PDB entry 6MKD | X-ray diffraction, 3.20 A resolution | chains C and D of the 4 polymer chains in the assembly

== Chain C ==
Molecule: H-2 class II histocompatibility antigen, A-B alpha chain
From: Mus musculus
UniProtKB: P14434 (HA2B_MOUSE); residues 0-178 here correspond to UniProt positions 27-205 (UniProt number = residue number + 27)
Sequence (179 residues; numbered 0 to 178; the number before each row is that of its first residue; numbering starts at 0):
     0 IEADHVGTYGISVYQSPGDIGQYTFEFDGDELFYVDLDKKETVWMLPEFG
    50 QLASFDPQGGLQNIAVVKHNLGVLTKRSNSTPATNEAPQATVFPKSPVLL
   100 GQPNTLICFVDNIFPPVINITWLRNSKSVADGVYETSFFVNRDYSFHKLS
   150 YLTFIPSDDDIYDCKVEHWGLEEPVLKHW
Disordered / not traced: 102-103, 121-123, 130-131, 153, 158-161, 178
Disulfide bonds: Cys107-Cys163
UniProt features mapped onto this chain:
  - glycosylation: Asn118 (N-linked (GlcNAc...) asparagine)

== Chain D ==
Molecule: Padi4 (92-105) peptide and MHC Class II I-Ab beta chain, H-2 class II histocompatibility antigen, A beta chain
From: Mus musculus
Notes: EC 3.5.3.15
UniProtKB: chimeric construct of Q9Z183, P14483: residues -26 to -14 from Q9Z183 (PADI4_MOUSE) positions 93-105 (UniProt number = residue number + 119); residues 3-191 from P14483 positions 30-218 (UniProt number = residue number + 27)
Sequence (217 residues; each row starts with the number of its first residue; note: 1 number in that range is skipped by the numbering (no residue carries it; nothing is unmodelled there); numbers below 1 keep their minus sign (Arg-26 is residue -26)):
   -26 RVSYYGPKTSPVQ
   -12 GGGGSLVPRGSGGGGSERHFVYQFMGECYFTNGTQRIRYVTRYIYNREEY
    38 VRYDSDVGEHRAVTELGRPDAEYWNSQPEILERTRAELDTVCRHNYEGPE
    88 THTSLRRLEQPNVVISLSRTEALNHHNTLVCSVTDFYPAKIKVRWFRNGQ
   138 EETVGVSSTQLIRNGDWTFQVLVMLEMTPRRGEVYTCHVEHPSLKSPITV
   188 EWRA
Disordered / not traced: -12 to 3
Disulfide bonds: Cys15-Cys79, Cys118-Cys174
Construct notes: linker (-12 to 2)
UniProt features mapped onto this chain:
  - region: Arg190, Ala191 (Connecting peptide)
  - glycosylation: Asn19 (N-linked (GlcNAc...) asparagine)

== Chain C / chain D interface ==
Contacting residue pairs (143; chain C residue first):
  Ile0(C) with Tyr16(D); Arg25(D); Arg29(D)
  Ala2(C) with Tyr16(D), hydrophobic; Phe17(D); Thr18(D)
  Asp3(C) with Phe17(D), hydrogen bond (backbone-backbone); Thr18(D); Asn19(D), hydrogen bond (side chain-backbone)
  His4(C) with Cys15(D); Tyr16(D); Phe17(D), hydrogen bond (backbone-backbone); Leu92(D)
  Val5(C) with Cys15(D); Tyr16(D), hydrophobic
  Gly6(C) with Gly13(D); Glu14(D); Cys15(D), hydrogen bond (backbone-backbone); Phe17(D)
  Thr7(C) with Met12(D); Gly13(D)
  Tyr8(C) with Pro-20(D); Gly13(D), hydrogen bond (backbone-backbone); Cys15(D), hydrophobic; Asn82(D); Glu87(D), hydrogen bond
  Gly9(C) with Pro-20(D); Phe11(D); Met12(D)
  Ile10(C) with Phe11(D)
  Ser11(C) with Gln10(D); Phe11(D), hydrogen bond (backbone-backbone)
  Val12(C) with Tyr9(D); Gln10(D)
  Tyr13(C) with Phe7(D); Val8(D); Tyr9(D), hydrogen bond (backbone-backbone)
  Gln14(C) with Phe7(D)
  Ser15(C) with His6(D); Phe7(D), hydrogen bond (backbone-backbone)
  Pro16(C) with Arg5(D); His6(D)
  Tyr22(C) with Gly-21(D)
  Phe24(C) with Gly-21(D)
  Phe26(C) with Glu87(D); Ser91(D); Leu92(D), hydrophobic; Trp154(D)
  Asp27(C) with Tyr124(D); Arg150(D), hydrogen bond (backbone-side chain)
  Gly28(C) with Arg150(D)
  Asp29(C) with Tyr124(D), hydrogen bond; Arg150(D), salt bridge; Gly152(D); Trp154(D)
  Glu30(C) with Trp154(D), hydrogen bond (backbone-side chain)
  Leu31(C) with Tyr-23(D); Glu87(D); Ser91(D); Trp154(D), hydrophobic
  Phe32(C) with Tyr-23(D), hydrophobic
  Trp43(C) with Tyr-23(D), hydrophobic
  Met44(C) with Gly152(D); Trp154(D)
  Leu45(C) with Arg94(D); Trp154(D)
  Phe48(C) with Thr90(D); Ser91(D); Trp154(D), hydrophobic
  Gly49(C) with Arg-26(D), hydrogen bond (backbone-side chain)
  Gln50(C) with Arg-26(D), hydrogen bond (backbone-side chain)
  Leu51(C) with Val-25(D); His89(D); Thr90(D)
  Ala52(C) with Arg-26(D), hydrogen bond (backbone-side chain); Val-25(D), hydrophobic; Tyr-23(D), hydrophobic
  Ser53(C) with Arg-26(D); Val-25(D), hydrogen bond (side chain-backbone); Tyr-23(D), hydrogen bond (backbone-backbone)
  Phe54(C) with Tyr-23(D)
  Asn62(C) with Pro-20(D), hydrogen bond (side chain-backbone); Lys-19(D); Thr-18(D), hydrogen bond
  Val65(C) with Thr-18(D); Pro-16(D), hydrophobic
  His68(C) with Val-15(D), hydrogen bond (side chain-backbone)
  Asn69(C) with Ser-17(D), hydrogen bond (side chain-backbone); Pro-16(D); Val-15(D), hydrogen bond (side chain-backbone); Tyr9(D), hydrogen bond
  Leu70(C) with Phe7(D); Val8(D); Tyr9(D), hydrophobic; Tyr32(D), hydrophobic
  Val72(C) with Val-15(D), hydrophobic; Gln-14(D)
  Leu73(C) with Tyr9(D), hydrophobic; Tyr32(D), hydrophobic; Tyr37(D)
  Thr74(C) with Phe7(D); Tyr32(D)
  Arg76(C) with Val-15(D); Leu53(D), hydrogen bond (side chain-backbone); Pro56(D); Asp57(D), salt bridge
  Ser77(C) with Tyr32(D)
  Thr80(C) with Phe7(D); Tyr32(D), hydrogen bond (backbone-side chain); Asn33(D), hydrogen bond (backbone-side chain)
  Pro81(C) with His6(D); Phe7(D), hydrophobic; Asn33(D), hydrogen bond (backbone-side chain)
  Ala82(C) with His6(D), hydrogen bond (backbone-backbone); Asn33(D)
  Glu85(C) with Arg34(D), salt bridge
  Phe92(C) with Ile149(D), hydrophobic; Arg150(D); Asn151(D)
  Pro93(C) with Gln157(D), hydrogen bond (backbone-side chain)
  Lys94(C) with Asn151(D); Gln157(D)
  Pro96(C) with Ser119(D); Thr121(D)
  Phe113(C) with Val8(D), hydrophobic; Arg34(D)
  Pro114(C) with Val8(D), hydrophobic
  Val139(C) with Gln10(D); Met12(D), hydrophobic
  Arg141(C) with Tyr16(D), hydrogen bond; Arg29(D)
  Asp142(C) with Arg34(D), salt bridge
  Tyr143(C) with Gln10(D); Arg29(D); Ile31(D), hydrophobic; Arg34(D); Glu36(D), hydrogen bond
  Ser144(C) with Arg34(D)
  Phe145(C) with Gln10(D)
  Tyr150(C) with Asn151(D), hydrogen bond (side chain-backbone); Gly152(D); Asp153(D)
  Trp168(C) with His6(D)
Interface residues without a listed pair, chain C (69 interface residues in all): Glu1, Val66, Ser79, Ile106, Pro115, Leu148
Interface residues without a listed pair, chain D (61 interface residues in all): Ser-24, Tyr-22, Val78, Cys79, Tyr83, Pro86, Asp122

== In short ==
The interface between chain C and chain D involves 69 residues on one side and 61 on the other; the contacts
include 32 hydrogen bonds and 4 salt bridges. Among the polar pairs are Asp29(C)-Arg150(D), Arg76(C)-Asp57(D)
and Glu85(C)-Arg34(D).
Chain C is H-2 class II histocompatibility antigen, A-B alpha chain and chain D is Padi4 (92-105) peptide and
MHC Class II I-Ab beta chain, H-2 class II histocompatibility antigen, A beta chain, both from Mus musculus;
the structure, 4699 TCR bound to I-Ab Padi4, was determined by X-ray diffraction together with 6MKR, 6MNG,
6MNM, 6MNN and 6MNO from the same study.
